Entry 5XX2 (X-ray diffraction, 1.12 A resolution); this record covers chain A.

Chain A:
Name: Pancreatic trypsin inhibitor
From: Bos taurus
UniProt: P00974 (BPT1_BOVIN); residues 1-58 here correspond to UniProt positions 36-93 (UniProt number = residue number + 35)
Chain sequence (58 residues; row label = number of the first residue in the row):
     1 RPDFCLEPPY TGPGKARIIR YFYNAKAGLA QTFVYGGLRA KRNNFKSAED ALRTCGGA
Sequence notes: engineered mutation Gly14 (Cys49 in P00974), Ala30 (Cys65 in P00974), Leu38 (Cys73 in P00974), Ala51 (Cys86 in P00974), Leu52 (Met87 in P00974)
UniProt features mapped onto this chain:
  - site: Lys15, Ala16 (Reactive bond for trypsin)
Disulfide bonds: Cys5-Cys55

In short:
Chain A is Pancreatic trypsin inhibitor (Bos taurus); the structure, A BPTI-[5,55] variant with C14GA38L
mutations, was determined by X-ray diffraction, deposited together with 5XX3, 5XX4 and 5XX5.
